PDB entry 5BY6 | X-ray diffraction, 1.90 A resolution | chains A and B

# Chain A (and B)
Protein: Thymidylate synthase
From: Trichinella spiralis
Notes: EC 2.1.1.45; chain B of this document is another copy of the same molecule, construct and numbering; everything in this record applies to it too
UniProtKB: Q9NDD3 (Q9NDD3_TRISP); residue numbers follow UniProt; this construct covers 1-307
Amino-acid sequence (307 residues; numbered 1 to 307; the number before each row is that of its first residue):
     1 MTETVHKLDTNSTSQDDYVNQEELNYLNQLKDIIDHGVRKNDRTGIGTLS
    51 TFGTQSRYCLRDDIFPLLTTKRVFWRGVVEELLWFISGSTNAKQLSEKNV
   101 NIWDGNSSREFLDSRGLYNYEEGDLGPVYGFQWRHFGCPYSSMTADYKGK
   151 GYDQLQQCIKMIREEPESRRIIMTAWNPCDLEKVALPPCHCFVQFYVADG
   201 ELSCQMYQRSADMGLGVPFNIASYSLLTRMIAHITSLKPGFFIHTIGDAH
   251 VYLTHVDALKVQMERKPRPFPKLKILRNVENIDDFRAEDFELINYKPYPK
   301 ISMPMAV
Not modelled in the structure: 1-16, 301-307 (chain B: 1-16, 305-307)
Small-molecule neighbours: 2'-deoxyuridine 5'-monophosphate (UMP): Arg43, Cys189, His190, Gln208, Arg209, Ser210, Ala211, Asp212, Gly216, Val217, Asn220, His250, Tyr252
Reported in the primary citation:
  - contacts within the chain: Arg115-Val184 (hydrogen bond)
  - conformationally variable residues (side-chain flip): His190
  - self-association interface (contacts with another copy of this molecule): Tyr152, Thr174, Cys191, Phe192

# Chain A / chain B interface
Residue-residue contacts (107):
  Val38(A) - Tyr196(B)
  Val38(A) - Ala198(B)  hydrophobic
  Val38(A) - Asp199(B)
  Lys40(A) - Glu167(B)  hydrogen bond (side chain-backbone)
  Lys40(A) - Arg169(B)
  Lys40(A) - Tyr196(B)
  Lys40(A) - Val197(B)
  Asn41(A) - Glu167(B)
  Asp42(A) - Arg169(B)
  Arg43(A) - Arg169(B)
  Arg43(A) - Arg170(B)
  Thr48(A) - Arg169(B)
  Ser50(A) - Tyr196(B)  hydrogen bond
  Thr51(A) - Tyr196(B)
  Phe52(A) - Arg57(B)  hydrogen bond (backbone-side chain)
  Phe52(A) - Gln194(B)
  Phe52(A) - Tyr196(B)  hydrophobic
  Phe52(A) - Ser203(B)
  Phe52(A) - Cys204(B)
  Phe52(A) - Gln205(B)
  Phe52(A) - Ile243(B)  hydrophobic
  Gly53(A) - Gln55(B)
  Gly53(A) - Arg57(B)  hydrogen bond (backbone-side chain)
  Gly53(A) - Gln205(B)
  Thr54(A) - Gln55(B)  hydrogen bond (backbone-side chain)
  Gln55(A) - Gly53(B)
  Gln55(A) - Thr54(B)
  Gln55(A) - Gln55(B)
  Gln55(A) - Thr245(B)
  Arg57(A) - Phe52(B)  hydrogen bond (side chain-backbone)
  Arg57(A) - Gly53(B)  hydrogen bond (side chain-backbone)
  Phe136(A) - Asn177(B)
  Phe136(A) - Pro178(B)  hydrophobic
  Phe136(A) - Cys179(B)
  Tyr152(A) - Pro178(B)  hydrophobic
  Tyr152(A) - Cys179(B)  hydrophobic
  Gln154(A) - Pro178(B)
  Glu167(A) - Lys40(B)  hydrogen bond (backbone-side chain)
  Glu167(A) - Asn41(B)
  Arg169(A) - Lys40(B)
  Arg169(A) - Asp42(B)  salt bridge
  Arg169(A) - Arg43(B)
  Arg169(A) - Thr48(B)
  Arg169(A) - Arg209(B)  hydrogen bond (backbone-side chain)
  Arg169(A) - Ser210(B)  hydrogen bond
  Arg169(A) - Asp248(B)
  Arg169(A) - His250(B)
  Arg169(A) - Tyr252(B)  hydrogen bond
  Arg170(A) - Arg43(B)
  Arg170(A) - Arg115(B)
  Arg170(A) - Leu186(B)
  Arg170(A) - Pro187(B)
  Arg170(A) - Arg209(B)
  Ile172(A) - Trp176(B)
  Ile172(A) - Arg209(B)
  Thr174(A) - Trp176(B)
  Thr174(A) - Pro178(B)
  Trp176(A) - Ile172(B)
  Trp176(A) - Thr174(B)
  Trp176(A) - Phe192(B)  hydrophobic
  Asn177(A) - Phe136(B)
  Pro178(A) - Phe136(B)  hydrophobic
  Pro178(A) - Tyr152(B)
  Pro178(A) - Gln154(B)
  Cys179(A) - Phe136(B)
  Pro187(A) - Arg170(B)
  Cys191(A) - Phe192(B)  hydrophobic
  Phe192(A) - Trp176(B)  hydrophobic
  Phe192(A) - Cys191(B)  hydrophobic
  Phe192(A) - Tyr207(B)  hydrophobic
  Gln194(A) - Phe52(B)
  Gln194(A) - Tyr207(B)  hydrogen bond
  Gln194(A) - Arg209(B)  hydrogen bond (side chain-backbone)
  Gln194(A) - Gly247(B)
  Tyr196(A) - Lys40(B)
  Tyr196(A) - Ser50(B)  hydrogen bond
  Tyr196(A) - Phe52(B)  hydrophobic
  Tyr196(A) - Asp248(B)
  Val197(A) - Lys40(B)
  Asp199(A) - Val38(B)
  Asp199(A) - Arg39(B)  salt bridge
  Ser203(A) - Phe52(B)
  Cys204(A) - Phe52(B)
  Gln205(A) - Phe52(B)
  Gln205(A) - Gly53(B)
  Gln205(A) - Tyr207(B)  hydrogen bond
  Gln205(A) - Thr245(B)
  Gln205(A) - Ile246(B)
  Gln205(A) - Gly247(B)
  Tyr207(A) - Phe192(B)  hydrophobic
  Tyr207(A) - Gln194(B)  hydrogen bond
  Tyr207(A) - Gln205(B)  hydrogen bond
  Arg209(A) - Arg169(B)  hydrogen bond (side chain-backbone)
  Arg209(A) - Arg170(B)
  Arg209(A) - Gln194(B)  hydrogen bond (backbone-side chain)
  Ser210(A) - Arg169(B)  hydrogen bond
  Ile243(A) - Phe52(B)  hydrophobic
  Thr245(A) - Gln55(B)
  Thr245(A) - Gln205(B)
  Thr245(A) - Thr245(B)
  Ile246(A) - Gln205(B)  hydrogen bond (backbone-side chain)
  Gly247(A) - Gln194(B)
  Gly247(A) - Gln205(B)
  Asp248(A) - Arg169(B)
  Asp248(A) - Tyr196(B)
  His250(A) - Arg169(B)
  Tyr252(A) - Arg169(B)  hydrogen bond
Also at the interface, not in a pair above, chain A (50 interface residues in all): Gly137, Ser168, Leu181, Phe195, Ala198
Also at the interface, not in a pair above, chain B (53 interface residues in all): Thr51, Gly137, Glu165, Ser168, Phe195

# Summary
The interface between chain A and chain B involves 50 residues on one side and 53 on the other; the contacts
include 22 hydrogen bonds and 2 salt bridges. Polar contacts include Arg169(A)-Asp42(B), Asp199(A)-Arg39(B)
and Lys40(A)-Glu167(B). From the paper: conformational variability at His190(A); a self-association interface
involving Tyr152(A), Thr174(A) and Cys191(A) among others.
Chain A and chain B are both Thymidylate synthase (Trichinella spiralis); the structure, Crystal structure of
Trichinella spiralis thymidylate synthase complexed with dUMP, was determined by X-ray diffraction, deposited
together with 5NOO and 4IQB.
